4CTF - chains A0 and D1 of the 240 polymer chains in the assembly; structure by electron microscopy, 17.00 A resolution (very low resolution: no residue pairs are listed; an interface is given only as per-side residue counts).

# Chain A0
Name: VP1
Source organism: Equine rhinitis a virus
UniProt: A2TJ51 (A2TJ51_9PICO); residue numbers follow UniProt; this construct covers 1-246
Chain sequence (246 residues; each row starts with the number of its first residue):
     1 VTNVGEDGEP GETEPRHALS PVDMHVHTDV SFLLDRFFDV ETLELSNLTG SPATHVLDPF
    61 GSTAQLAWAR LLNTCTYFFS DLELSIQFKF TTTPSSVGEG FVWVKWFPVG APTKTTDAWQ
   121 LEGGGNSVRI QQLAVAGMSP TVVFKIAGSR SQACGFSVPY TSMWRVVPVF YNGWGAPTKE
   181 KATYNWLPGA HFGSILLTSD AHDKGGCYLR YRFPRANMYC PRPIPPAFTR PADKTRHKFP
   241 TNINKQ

# Chain D1
Name: P1
Source organism: Equine rhinitis a virus
UniProt: Q91B37 (Q91B37_9PICO); residues 1-226 here correspond to UniProt positions 311-536 (UniProt number = residue number + 310)
Chain sequence (226 residues; row label = number of the first residue in the row):
     1 APIRVVSVPE SDSFMSSVPD NSTPLYPKVV VPPRQVPGRF TNFIDVAKQT YSFCSISGKP
    61 YFEVTNTSGD EPLFQMDVSL SAAELHGTYV ASLSSFFAQY RGSLNFNFIF TGAAATKAKF
   121 LVAFVPPHSA APKTRDEAMA CIHAVWDVGL NSAFSFNVPY SSPADFMAVY SAEATVVNVS
   181 GWLQVYALTA LTSTDIAVNS KGRVLVAVSA GPDFSLRHPV DLPDKQ

# Interface between chain A0 and chain D1
At this resolution (17 A) residue pairs are not listed: 86 residues of chain A0 and 90 of chain D1 lie at the interface.

# Summary
The interface between chain A0 and chain D1 involves 86 residues on one side and 90 on the other.
Chain A0 is VP1 and chain D1 is P1, both from Equine rhinitis a virus; the structure, The limits of structural
plasticity in a picornavirus capsid revealed by a massively expanded equine rhinitis ..., was determined by
electron microscopy, deposited together with 4CTG.
